Entry 6TQQ (X-ray diffraction, 3.00 A resolution); this record covers chains A and B.

# Chain A
Name: 16L protein
Source organism: Yaba-like disease virus
UniProt: Q9DHU6 (Q9DHU6_YLDV); residues 1-147 here = UniProt positions 1-147
Sequence (152 residues; numbered -4 to 147; the number before each row is that of its first residue; numbers below 1 keep their minus sign (Gly-4 is residue -4)):
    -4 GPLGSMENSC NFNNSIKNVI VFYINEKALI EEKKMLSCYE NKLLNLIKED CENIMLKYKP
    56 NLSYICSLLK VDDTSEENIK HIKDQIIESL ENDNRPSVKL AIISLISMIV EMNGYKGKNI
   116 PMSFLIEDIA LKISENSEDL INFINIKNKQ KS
Disordered / not traced: -4 to 5, 88, 144-147
Construct notes: expression tag (-4 to 0)
Bound ions: Na+ near Glu27 (its only coordinating residue here)
From the paper describing this entry:
  - mutagenesis - R90A (10-80 fold): decreased binding to Bak
  - mutagenesis - R90A (10-80 fold): decreased binding to Bid
  - mutagenesis - R90A (2-fold): decreased binding to Hrk
  - mutagenesis - K52A: unchanged binding to Bid BH3
  - mutagenesis - K52A: decreased binding to Bad
  - mutagenesis - K52A (20 fold): decreased binding to Bmf BH3

# Chain B
Name: Bcl-2-like protein 11
UniProt: O43521 (B2L11_HUMAN); residues 150-175 here correspond to UniProt positions 141-166 (UniProt number = residue number - 9)
Sequence (26 residues; numbered 150 to 175; the number before each row is that of its first residue):
   150 DMRPEIWIAQ ELRRIGDEFN AYYARR
Disordered / not traced: 172-175
UniProt features mapped onto this chain:
  - motif: Ile157 to Tyr171 (BH3)

# Chain A / chain B interface
Contacting residue pairs (32; chain A residue first):
  Ile49(A) with Phe168(B), hydrophobic
  Lys52(A) with Tyr171(B)
  Tyr53(A) with Ile164(B), hydrophobic; Glu167(B)
  Asn56(A) with Glu160(B); Arg163(B); Ile164(B)
  Leu57(A) with Ile164(B), hydrophobic
  Tyr59(A) with Glu160(B)
  Ile60(A) with Ile157(B), hydrophobic; Leu161(B), hydrophobic
  Leu63(A) with Trp156(B), hydrophobic; Ile157(B), hydrophobic
  Leu64(A) with Ile157(B), hydrophobic
  His76(A) with Glu154(B)
  Gln80(A) with Glu154(B); Ile157(B)
  Ser84(A) with Ala158(B); Leu161(B)
  Asn87(A) with Arg162(B)
  Arg90(A) with Arg162(B), hydrogen bond (side chain-backbone); Gly165(B); Asp166(B), salt bridge; Asn169(B)
  Ser92(A) with Gly165(B), hydrogen bond (side chain-backbone); Phe168(B); Asn169(B), hydrogen bond
  Leu95(A) with Phe168(B), hydrophobic
  Ala96(A) with Ile164(B), hydrophobic
  Ile97(A) with Leu161(B), hydrophobic
  Phe138(A) with Phe168(B), hydrophobic; Asn169(B)
Interface residues without a listed pair, chain A (21 interface residues in all): Asn48, Val93
Interface residues without a listed pair, chain B (16 interface residues in all): Pro153
Interface features reported in the paper:
  - residue pairs: Asn87(A)-Arg162(B), Arg90(A)-Asp166(B) (salt bridge)
  - interface residues, chain B: Ile157(B), Leu161(B), Ile164(B), Phe168(B)

# Overview
21 residues of chain A face 16 of chain B across their interface; the contacts include 3 hydrogen bonds and 1
salt bridge. Polar contacts include Arg90(A)-Asp166(B), Arg90(A)-Arg162(B) and Ser92(A)-Gly165(B). The authors
report a contact between Asn87(A) and Arg162(B); a salt bridge between Arg90(A) and Asp166(B). The paper
reports that R90A of chain A reduces binding to Bak; interface residues Ile157(B), Leu161(B) and Ile164(B)
among others.
Here chain A is 16L protein (Yaba-like disease virus) and chain B is Bcl-2-like protein 11. Entry 6TQQ
(Structural insight into tanapoxvirus mediated inhibition of apoptosis) was determined by X-ray diffraction,
deposited together with 6TQP and 6TRR.
